Entry 2E42 (X-ray diffraction, 1.80 A resolution); this record covers chains C and A of the 4 polymer chains in the assembly.

# Chain C
Molecule: 16-nt DNA strand
Sequence (16 nucleotides; row label = number of the first residue in the row):
     1 TAGGATTGCG CAATAT

# Chain A
Name: CCAAT/enhancer-binding protein beta
Source organism: Homo sapiens
UniProtKB: P17676 (CEBPB_HUMAN); numbering as in UniProt (aligned over 259-336)
Chain sequence (78 residues; row label = number of the first residue in the row):
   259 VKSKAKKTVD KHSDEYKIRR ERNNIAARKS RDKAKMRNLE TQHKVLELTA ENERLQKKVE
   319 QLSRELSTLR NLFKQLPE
Not modelled in the structure: 259-267, 333-336
Sequence notes: engineered mutation Ala285 (Val in P17676)
Curated features (UniProtKB/Swiss-Prot):
  - region: Lys275 to Arg295 (Basic motif), Leu297 to Leu304 (Leucine-zipper)
  - modified residue: Thr266 (Phosphothreonine), Ser288 (Phosphoserine), Ser325 (Phosphoserine)
  - cross-link (Glycyl lysine isopeptide (Lys-Gly)): Lys260 (interchain with G-Cter in SUMO2), Lys262 (interchain with G-Cter in SUMO2), Lys332 (interchain with G-Cter in SUMO2)

# How chain C and chain A interact
Residue-residue contacts (14; chain C residue first):
  DG8(C) with Lys293(A), salt bridge to the phosphate
  DC9(C) with Arg286(A), phosphate contact; Arg289(A), base contact
  DG10(C) with Arg278(A), sugar contact; Asn282(A), sugar contact; Arg289(A), hydrogen bond to the base
  DC11(C) with Tyr274(A), sugar contact; Arg278(A), salt bridge to the phosphate; Asn282(A), hydrogen bond to the phosphate; Arg289(A), base contact
  DA12(C) with Lys269(A), salt bridge to the phosphate; Tyr274(A), hydrogen bond to the phosphate; Arg278(A), hydrogen bond to the base; Asn281(A), hydrogen bond to the base
Other interface residues (no listed pair), chain C (6 interface residues in all): DA13

# Summary
6 residues of chain C face 8 of chain A across their interface, with 5 hydrogen bonds and 3 salt bridges.
Polar contacts include DG10(C)-Arg289(A), DA12(C)-Arg278(A) and DA12(C)-Asn281(A).
Here chain C is a 16-nt DNA strand and chain A is CCAAT/enhancer-binding protein beta (Homo sapiens). Entry
2E42 (Crystal structure of C/EBPbeta Bzip homodimer V285A mutant bound to A High Affinity DNA fragment) was
determined by X-ray diffraction.
